PDB entry 1SZF | X-ray diffraction, 2.70 A resolution | chains A and B

Chain A (and B):
Molecule: Cytochrome b2, mitochondrial
Source organism: Saccharomyces cerevisiae
Notes: EC 1.1.2.3; chain B of this document is another copy of the same molecule, construct and numbering; everything in this record applies to it too
Reference sequence: P00175 (CYB2_YEAST); residues 1-511 here correspond to UniProt positions 81-591 (UniProt number = residue number + 80)
Sequence (511 residues; each row starts with the number of its first residue):
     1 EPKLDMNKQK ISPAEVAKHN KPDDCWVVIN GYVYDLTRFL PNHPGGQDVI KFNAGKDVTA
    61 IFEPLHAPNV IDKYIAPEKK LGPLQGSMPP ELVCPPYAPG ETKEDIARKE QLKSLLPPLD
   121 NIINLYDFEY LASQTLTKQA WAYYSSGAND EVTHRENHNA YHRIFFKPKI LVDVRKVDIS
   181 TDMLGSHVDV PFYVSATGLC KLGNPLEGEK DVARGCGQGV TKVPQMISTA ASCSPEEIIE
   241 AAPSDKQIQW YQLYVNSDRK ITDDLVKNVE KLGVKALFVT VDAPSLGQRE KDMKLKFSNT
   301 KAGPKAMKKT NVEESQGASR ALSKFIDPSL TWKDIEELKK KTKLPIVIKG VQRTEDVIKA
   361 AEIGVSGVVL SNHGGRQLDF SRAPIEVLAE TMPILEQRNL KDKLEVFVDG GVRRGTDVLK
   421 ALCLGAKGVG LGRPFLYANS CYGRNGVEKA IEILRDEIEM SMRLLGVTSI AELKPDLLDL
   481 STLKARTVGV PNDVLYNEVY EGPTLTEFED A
Unresolved in the structure: 1-99, 300-316 (chain B: 1-99, 298-320)
Differences from the reference sequence: engineered mutation G198 (Ala278 in P00175), A230 (Leu310 in P00175)
Residues lining bound ligands:
  - FMN (flavin mononucleotide): Y143, Y144, S195, A196, T197, G198, S228, A230, Q252, Y254, T280, K349, S371, H373, G374, R376, D409, G410, G411, R413, G430, L431, G432, R433, P434, L436
  - pyruvic acid (PYR): Y143, A230, Y254, R289, H373, R376

Interface between chain A and chain B:
Contacting residue pairs - 113 pairs, chain A then chain B:
  D120(A) with F297(B)
  N121(A) with F297(B)
  I123(A) with E290(B); K294(B); F297(B), hydrophobic
  N124(A) with E290(B)
  D150(A) with D493(B); L495(B)
  V152(A) with P491(B)
  R155(A) with P491(B); N492(B), hydrogen bond (side chain-backbone); V494(B)
  E156(A) with P491(B)
  N159(A) with V488(B); P491(B)
  H162(A) with F380(B); V488(B)
  R163(A) with V488(B), hydrogen bond (side chain-backbone)
  I164(A) with F380(B)
  F165(A) with F380(B); S381(B); R382(B); R486(B)
  F166(A) with L378(B), hydrophobic; D379(B); F380(B), hydrogen bond (backbone-backbone); R382(B)
  K167(A) with R353(B); R382(B)
  P168(A) with Q352(B); R353(B); D356(B); L378(B), hydrophobic
  K169(A) with R353(B); D356(B)
  I170(A) with V281(B); D282(B); W332(B); G350(B); Q352(B); D356(B), hydrogen bond (backbone-side chain)
  L171(A) with V281(B), hydrophobic; L330(B); T331(B); W332(B), hydrophobic; I335(B), hydrophobic
  V172(A) with P328(B); L330(B)
  D173(A) with P328(B); S329(B)
  V174(A) with P284(B), hydrophobic; P328(B), hydrogen bond (backbone-backbone)
  R175(A) with L322(B); P328(B); S329(B)
  R414(A) with N149(B); D150(B), salt bridge; E290(B), salt bridge
  K420(A) with F380(B)
  M460(A) with S285(B); L286(B); G287(B); Q288(B)
  S461(A) with L378(B)
  R463(A) with S285(B); L322(B)
  L464(A) with P284(B), hydrophobic; S285(B); Q377(B); L378(B), hydrophobic
  D479(A) with R382(B); E386(B); R486(B), salt bridge
  S481(A) with K484(B), hydrogen bond
  T482(A) with K484(B); R486(B), hydrogen bond
  A485(A) with R486(B); T487(B); V488(B), hydrogen bond (backbone-backbone)
  R486(A) with V488(B); V490(B)
  T487(A) with T487(B); V488(B), hydrogen bond (backbone-backbone); G489(B); V490(B), hydrogen bond (backbone-backbone)
  V488(A) with V490(B), hydrophobic
  V494(A) with P503(B)
  L495(A) with P503(B), hydrophobic; T504(B); L505(B), hydrophobic
  E498(A) with L505(B)
  V499(A) with L505(B), hydrophobic
  L505(A) with Y126(B); D127(B); Y130(B), hydrophobic
  T506(A) with N121(B); I122(B); D127(B), hydrogen bond (backbone-side chain); Y130(B); L131(B)
  F508(A) with Q111(B); L115(B); L116(B), hydrophobic; Y130(B), hydrophobic; Q134(B); T135(B)
  E509(A) with S114(B); L115(B), hydrogen bond (backbone-backbone); L116(B); P117(B); P118(B)
  D510(A) with L115(B)
  A511(A) with L115(B)
Other interface residues (no listed pair), chain A (52 interface residues in all): Y126, E290, T416, E457, T504, E507
Other interface residues (no listed pair), chain B (63 interface residues in all): E156, M293, I348, V351, G502

In short:
52 residues of chain A face 63 of chain B across their interface; the contacts include 12 hydrogen bonds and 3
salt bridges. Polar pairs include R414(A)-D150(B), R414(A)-E290(B) and D479(A)-R486(B). Bound to chain A:
flavin mononucleotide and pyruvic acid.
Chain A and chain B are both Cytochrome b2, mitochondrial (Saccharomyces cerevisiae); the structure,
A198G:L230A mutant flavocytochrome b2 with pyruvate bound, was determined by X-ray diffraction, deposited
together with 1SZE and 1SZG.
